7PAO - chains u and 3 of the 56 polymer chains in the assembly; structure by electron microscopy, 7.00 A resolution (low resolution: residue-level contacts below are approximate; hydrogen-bond / salt-bridge calls are withheld).

== Chain u ==
Protein: 50S ribosomal protein L27
Source organism: Mycoplasma pneumoniae M129
Reference sequence: P75458 (RL27_MYCPN); numbering as in UniProt (aligned over 1-104)
Chain sequence (104 residues; numbered 1 to 104; the number before each row is that of its first residue):
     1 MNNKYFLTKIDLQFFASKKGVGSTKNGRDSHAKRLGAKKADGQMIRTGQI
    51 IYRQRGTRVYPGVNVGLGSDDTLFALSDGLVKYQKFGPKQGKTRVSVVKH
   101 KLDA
Disordered / not traced: 1-16, 103-104

== Chain 3 ==
Molecule: 23S ribosomal RNA
Source organism: Mycoplasma pneumoniae M129
Sequence (2907 nucleotides; row label = number of the first residue in the row):
     1 UACAAUAAGUUACUAAGGGCUUAUGGUGGAUGCCUUGGCACUAAUAGGCG
    51 AUGAAGGACGUGUUAACCUGCGAUAAGCUUCGGGUAGGUGGUAAGAACCU
   101 CAGAUCCGGAGAUUUCCGAAUGGAGCAAUCCGGUAGUUGGAAACAGCUAU
   151 CAUUAAUUGAUGAAUAAAUAGUCAAUUAAAGCAAUACGUGGUGAAGUGAA
   201 ACAUCUCAGUAGCCACAGGAAAAGAAAACGAAUGUGAUUCCGUGUGUAGU
   251 GGCGAGCGAAAGCGGAACAGGCCAAACUUAUCAUUAGAUAGGGGUUGUAG
   301 GGCUUGCAAUGUGGACUUGAAAACGAUAGAAGAAGCUGUUGGAAAGCAGC
   351 GCGCAAAAGGGUGAUAGCCCCGUAUUUGAAAUUGUUUUCAUACCUAGCGA
   401 GAUCCCUGAGUAGCUCGGAAAACGUUAUUUUGAGUGAAUCUGCCCAGACC
   451 AUUGGGUAAGCCUAAAUACUAAUUAGUGACCGAUAGCGAAACAGUACCGU
   501 GAGGGAAAGGUGAAAAGAACCCAGAGAUGGGAGUGAAAUAGAUUCUGAAA
   551 CCAUAUGCCUACAACGUGUCAGAGCACAUUAAUGUGUGAUGGCGUGCGUU
   601 UUGAAGUAUGAGCCGGCGAGUUAUGAUAGCAAGCGUUAGUUAACCAGGAG
   651 AUGGGGAGCUGUAGCGAAAGCGAGUUUUAAAAGAGCGUUUGUUUGUUAUU
   701 AUAGACCCGAAACGGGUUGAGCUAGUCAUGAGCAGGUUGAAGGUUGAGUA
   751 ACAUCAACUGGAGGACCGAACCGACUCUCGUUGAAACGAUAGCGGAUGAC
   801 UUGUGAUUAGGGGUGAAAUUCCAAUCGAAAUCCGUGAUAGCUGGUUCUCG
   851 UCGAAAUAGCUUUAAGGCUAGCGUGAGAUCACAAAUAAGUGGAGGUAAAG
   901 CUACUGAAUGUAUGAUGGCGCCACCUAGGCGUACUGAAUACAAUUAAACU
   951 CUGAAUGCCAUUUAUUUUAUUCUCGCAGUCAGACAGUGGGGGAUAAGCUU
  1001 CAUUGUCAAGAGGGGAAGAGCCCAGAUCAUUAAAUAAGGUCCCCAAAAUA
  1051 UACUAAGUGGAAAAGGAUGUGAAAGUGCUAAAACAGCAAGGAUGUUGGCU
  1101 UAGAAGCAGCCAUCGUUUAAAGAGUGCGUAACAGCUCACUUGUCGAGUGU
  1151 UUUUGCGCCGAAGAUGUAACGGGGCUAAGUAUAUUACCGAAUUUAUGGAU
  1201 AAGAUUUAUAUCUUGUGGUAGACGAGCGUUGUAUUGGAGUUGAAGUCAAA
  1251 GCGUGAGCAUUGGUGGAUCCAAUACAAGUGAGAAUGCCGGCAUGAGUAAC
  1301 GCUUGGGAGUGAGAAUCUCCCAAACCGAUUGACUAAGGUUUCCUGGACCA
  1351 GGGUCGUCCUUCCAGGGUUAGUCUGGACCUAAGCUGAGGCUGAAAAGCGU
  1401 AGGCGAUGGACAACAGGUUAAUAUUCCUGUACUUACAGUUAGACUGAUGG
  1451 AGUGACAAAGAAGGUUUUCCACCCCCAUAAUUGGAUUUGGGGAUAAAUCA
  1501 UAAGGUGGUACAAUAGGCAAAUCCGUUGUGCAUAACAUUGAGUGAUGAUG
  1551 UCGAGUGAAUGAGUGAUCAAGUAGCGAAGGUGGUAUUAAUCAUGCUUUCA
  1601 AGAAAAGCUUCUAGGGUUAAUCUAGCUGUAACCAGUACCGAGAACGAACA
  1651 CACGUAGUCAAGGAGAGGAUCCUAAGGUUAGCGAGUGAACUAUAGCCAAG
  1701 GAACUCUGCAAAUUAACCCCGUAAGUUAGCGAGAAGGGGUGCUUAUGUAA
  1751 AAGUAAGCCGCAGUGAAGAACGAGGGGGGACUGUUUAACUAAAACACAAC
  1801 UCUAUGCCAAACCGUAAGGUGAUGUAUAUGGGGUGACACCUGCCCAGUGC
  1851 UGGAAGGUUAAAGAAGGAGGUUAGCGCAAGCGAAGCUUUUAACUGAAGCC
  1901 CCAGUGAACGGCGGCCGUAACUAUAACGGUCCUAAGGUAGCGAAAUUCCU
  1951 AGUCGGGUAAAUUCCGUCCCGCUUGAAUGGUGUAACCAUCUCUUGACUGU
  2001 CUCGGCUAUAGACUCGGUGAAAUCCAGGUACGGGUGAAGACACCCGUUAG
  2051 GCGCAACGGGACGGAAAGACCCCGUGAAGCUUUACUGUAGCUUAAUAUUG
  2101 AUCAGGACAUUAUCAUGUAGAGAAUAGGUAGGAGCAAUCGAUGCAAGUUC
  2151 GCUAGGACUUGUUGAUGCGAAAGGUGGAAUACUACCCUUGGUUGUGUGCU
  2201 GUUCUAAUUGGUAACUGUUAUCCAGUUUCAAGACAGUGUUAGGUGGGCAG
  2251 UUUGACUGGGGCGGUCGCCUCCUAAAAGGUAACGGAGGCGUACAAAGGUA
  2301 CCUUCAGUACGGUUGGAAAUCGUAUGUAGAGUGUAAUGGUGUAAGGGUGC
  2351 UUGACUGUGAGACAUACAGGUCGAACAGGUGAGAAAUCAGGUCAUAGUGA
  2401 UCCGGUGGUCCAGUAUGGAAUGGCCAUCGCUCAACGGAUAAAAGCUACUC
  2451 CGGGGAUAACAGGCUGAUACUGCCCAAGAGUUCAUAUCGACGGCAGUGUU
  2501 UGGCACCUCGAUGUCGACUCAUCUCAUCCUCGAGCUGAAGCAGGUUCGAA
  2551 GGGUUCGGCUGUUCGCCGAUUAAAGAGAUACGUGAGUUGGGUUCAAACCG
  2601 UCGUGAGACAGGUUGGUCCCUAUCUAUUGUGCCCGUAGGAAGAUUGAAGA
  2651 GUGUUGCUUCUAGUACGAGAGGACCGAAGCGAGGACACCUCUUAUGCUCC
  2701 AGUUGUAGCGCCAGCUGCACCGCUGGGUAGUAACGUGUCUAUUAGAUAAA
  2751 CGCUGAAAGCAUCUAAGUGUGAAACUAUCUCAAAGAUUAAUCUUCCCAUU
  2801 UCGCAAGAAAGUAAGAGCCGUCAAAGACGAUGACGUUGAUAGGUUACAGG
  2851 UGUAAGCAUAGUGAUAUGUUGAGCUGAGUAAUACUAAUUGCUCGAGGACU
  2901 UAUUGGA
Disordered / not traced: 1-7, 923-927, 1560-1569, 2901-2907

== Interface between chain u and chain 3 ==
Contacting residue pairs (101):
  Ser17(u) - G2259(3)
  Ser17(u) - G2260(3)
  Lys18(u) - U2257(3)
  Lys18(u) - G2259(3)
  Lys18(u) - G2260(3)
  Lys18(u) - G2261(3)
  Lys18(u) - G2263(3)
  Lys18(u) - C2283(3)
  Lys19(u) - G2261(3)
  Lys19(u) - C2262(3)
  Lys19(u) - A2610(3)
  Gly20(u) - C2262(3)
  Gly20(u) - G2263(3)
  Val21(u) - G2263(3)
  Val21(u) - G2264(3)
  Gly22(u) - G2263(3)
  Ser23(u) - G2264(3)
  Thr24(u) - G2285(3)
  Lys25(u) - G2285(3)
  Lys25(u) - A2286(3)
  Lys25(u) - G2287(3)
  Asn26(u) - U2265(3)
  Gly27(u) - G2285(3)
  Gly27(u) - A2286(3)
  Arg28(u) - U2265(3)
  Arg28(u) - C2266(3)
  Arg28(u) - G2267(3)
  Arg28(u) - C2269(3)
  Arg28(u) - U2270(3)
  Ser30(u) - C2269(3)
  Ser30(u) - U2270(3)
  His31(u) - C2268(3)
  His31(u) - C2269(3)
  His31(u) - U2270(3)
  Ala32(u) - G2279(3)
  Ala32(u) - U2280(3)
  Lys33(u) - C2269(3)
  Lys33(u) - U2270(3)
  Lys33(u) - G2279(3)
  Lys33(u) - U2395(3)
  Lys33(u) - A2396(3)
  Arg34(u) - G2278(3)
  Arg34(u) - G2279(3)
  Arg34(u) - A2364(3)
  Arg34(u) - U2365(3)
  Leu35(u) - G2278(3)
  Leu35(u) - G2279(3)
  Lys38(u) - C2363(3)
  Lys38(u) - A2364(3)
  Lys39(u) - A2362(3)
  Lys39(u) - C2363(3)
  Ala40(u) - C959(3)
  Ala40(u) - A960(3)
  Asp41(u) - G891(3)
  Asp41(u) - G892(3)
  Asp41(u) - A960(3)
  Asp41(u) - U961(3)
  Gly42(u) - A960(3)
  Gly42(u) - U961(3)
  Gln43(u) - A960(3)
  Arg46(u) - G2361(3)
  Arg46(u) - A2362(3)
  Thr47(u) - A2360(3)
  Thr47(u) - A2374(3)
  Gly48(u) - G2361(3)
  Gly48(u) - G2373(3)
  Gln49(u) - G2361(3)
  Gln49(u) - A2362(3)
  Ile50(u) - A2362(3)
  Ile50(u) - C2363(3)
  Ile50(u) - C2372(3)
  Arg53(u) - C2363(3)
  Arg53(u) - U2371(3)
  Arg53(u) - C2372(3)
  Arg55(u) - U2395(3)
  Gly56(u) - G2338(3)
  Gly56(u) - A2394(3)
  Thr57(u) - G2338(3)
  Thr57(u) - G2339(3)
  Thr57(u) - A2344(3)
  Arg58(u) - G894(3)
  Tyr60(u) - G2339(3)
  Tyr60(u) - U2340(3)
  Tyr60(u) - A2344(3)
  Gly68(u) - C2372(3)
  Gly68(u) - G2373(3)
  Ser69(u) - C2372(3)
  Ser69(u) - G2373(3)
  Ser69(u) - U2392(3)
  Asp70(u) - U2371(3)
  Asp70(u) - C2372(3)
  Asp70(u) - A2394(3)
  Asp70(u) - U2395(3)
  Asp71(u) - A2394(3)
  Thr72(u) - C2372(3)
  Phe74(u) - G2373(3)
  Leu76(u) - A2374(3)
  Tyr83(u) - G892(3)
  Lys85(u) - A893(3)
  Lys85(u) - G894(3)
  Lys92(u) - U2340(3)
Also at the interface, not in a pair above, chain u (47 interface residues in all): Asp29, Thr93
Also at the interface, not in a pair above, chain 3 (50 interface residues in all): A2281, G2284, U2337, G2391

== In short ==
47 residues of chain u face 50 of chain 3 across their interface.
Here chain u is 50S ribosomal protein L27 and chain 3 is 23S ribosomal RNA, both from Mycoplasma pneumoniae
M129. Entry 7PAO (70S ribosome with EF-G, A*- and P/E-site tRNAs in Mycoplasma pneumoniae cells) was
determined by electron microscopy, deposited together with 7OOC, 7OOD, 7P6Z, 7PAH, 7PAI, 7PAJ and 23 further
entries.
